1W0Z - chain U; structure by X-ray diffraction, 1.90 A resolution.

# Chain U
Name: Urokinase-type plasminogen activator
Organism: Homo sapiens
Notes: EC 3.4.21.73
UniProt: P00749 (UROK_HUMAN); the construct lacks a stretch of the UniProt sequence and is renumbered around it, so the offset changes along the chain: 16-37 = UniProt 179-200; 38-60 = UniProt 205-227; 63-97 = UniProt 234-268; 98-110 = UniProt 271-283; 5 more segments
Amino-acid sequence (247 residues; numbered 16 to 244 plus 19 insertion-coded residues; 1 number in that range is skipped by the numbering (no residue carries it; nothing is unmodelled there); the number before each row is that of its first residue; a row labelled like 37A-37D holds insertion residues (37A, then the next letters in order)):
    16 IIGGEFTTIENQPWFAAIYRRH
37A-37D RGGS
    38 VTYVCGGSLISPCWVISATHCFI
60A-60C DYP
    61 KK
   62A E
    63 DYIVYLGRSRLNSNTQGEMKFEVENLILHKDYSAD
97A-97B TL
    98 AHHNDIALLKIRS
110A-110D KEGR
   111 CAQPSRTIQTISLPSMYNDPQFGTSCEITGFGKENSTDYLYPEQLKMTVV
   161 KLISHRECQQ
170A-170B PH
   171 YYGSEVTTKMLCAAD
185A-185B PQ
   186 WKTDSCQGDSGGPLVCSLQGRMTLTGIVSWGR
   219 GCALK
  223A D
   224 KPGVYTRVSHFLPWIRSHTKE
Construct notes: conflict Ser122 (Cys299 in P00749)
Cystine bridges: Cys42-Cys58, Cys50-Cys111, Cys136-Cys201, Cys168-Cys182, Cys191-Cys220
Ligand contacts: SI1 (N-(butylsulfonyl)-D-seryl-N-{4-[amino(imino)methyl]benzyl}-L-alaninamide): His57, Thr97A, Leu97B, His99, Asp189, Ser190, Cys191, Gln192, Ser195, Val213, Ser214, Trp215, Gly216, Arg217, Gly219, Cys220, Ala221, Gly226
Swiss-Prot annotation at these positions:
  - active site (Charge relay system): His57, Asp102, Ser195
  - modified residue: Ser146 (Phosphoserine)
  - glycosylation: Asn145 (N-linked (GlcNAc...) asparagine)

# Summary
Bound to chain U: compound SI1. UniProt lists 3 active-site residues.
Chain U is Urokinase-type plasminogen activator (Homo sapiens); the structure, Urokinase type plasminogen
activator, was determined by X-ray diffraction together with 1W10, 1W11, 1W12, 1W13 and 1W14 from the same
study.
